Entry 7WDV (X-ray diffraction, 1.81 A resolution); this record covers chain A.

== Chain A ==
Name: Beta-glucosidase
Notes: EC 3.2.1.21
UniProtKB: A0A1E1FFN6 (A0A1E1FFN6_9ZZZZ); residues 2-455 here = UniProt positions 2-455
Chain sequence (458 residues; row label = number of the first residue in the row; numbering starts at 0):
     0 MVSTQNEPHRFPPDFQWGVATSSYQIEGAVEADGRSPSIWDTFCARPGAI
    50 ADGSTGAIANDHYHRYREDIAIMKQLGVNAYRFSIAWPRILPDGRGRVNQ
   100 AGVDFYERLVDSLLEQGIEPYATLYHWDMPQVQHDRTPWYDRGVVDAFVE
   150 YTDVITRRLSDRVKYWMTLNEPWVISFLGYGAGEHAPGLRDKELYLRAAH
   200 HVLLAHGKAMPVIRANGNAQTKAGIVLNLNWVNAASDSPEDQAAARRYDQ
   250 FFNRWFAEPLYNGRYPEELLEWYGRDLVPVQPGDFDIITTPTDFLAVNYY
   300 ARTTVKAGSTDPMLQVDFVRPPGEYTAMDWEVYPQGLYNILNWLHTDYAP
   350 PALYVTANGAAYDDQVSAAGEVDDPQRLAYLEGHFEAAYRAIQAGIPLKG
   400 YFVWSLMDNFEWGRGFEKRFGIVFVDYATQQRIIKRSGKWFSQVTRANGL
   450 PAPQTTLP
Disordered / not traced: 0-5, 451-457
Construct notes: initiating methionine (0); expression tag (1, 456-457); engineered mutation Ala-356 (Glu in A0A1E1FFN6)
Residues lining bound ligands: beta-D-glucopyranose (BGC): Gln-24, His-125, Trp-126, Asn-169, Glu-170, Asn-297, Tyr-299, Trp-329, Ala-356, Trp-403, Glu-410, Trp-411, Phe-419

== In short ==
Bound to chain A: beta-D-glucopyranose.
Chain A is Beta-glucosidase; the structure, Crystal structures of MeBglD2 in complex with various saccharides,
was determined by X-ray diffraction (same publication as 7WDN, 7WDO, 7WDP, 7WDR and 7WDS).
